Entry 9N4Z (electron microscopy, 3.00 A resolution); this record covers chains M and Q of the 204 polymer chains in the assembly.

== Chain M ==
Protein: Flagellar motor switch protein FliM
Source organism: Salmonella enterica subsp. enterica serovar Typhimurium
UniProtKB: P26418 (FLIM_SALTY); residue numbers follow UniProt; this construct covers 1-334
Sequence (334 residues; each row starts with the number of its first residue):
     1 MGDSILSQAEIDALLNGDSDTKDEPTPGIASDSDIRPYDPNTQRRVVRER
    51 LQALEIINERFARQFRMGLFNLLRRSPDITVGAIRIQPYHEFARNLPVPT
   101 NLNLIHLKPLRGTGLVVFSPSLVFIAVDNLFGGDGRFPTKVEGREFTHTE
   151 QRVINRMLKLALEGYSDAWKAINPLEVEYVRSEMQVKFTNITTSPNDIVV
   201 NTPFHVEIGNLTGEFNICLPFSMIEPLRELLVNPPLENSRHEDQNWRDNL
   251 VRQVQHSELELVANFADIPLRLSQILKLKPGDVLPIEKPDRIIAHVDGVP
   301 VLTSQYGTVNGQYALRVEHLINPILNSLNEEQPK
Not modelled in the structure: 1-32, 324-334
Curated features (UniProtKB/Swiss-Prot):
  - mutagenesis: Asn155 (N155E: Altered motor bias with clockwise rotation, partially suppresses a yhjH disruption), Leu160 (L160D: Altered motor bias with clockwise rotation, partially suppresses a yhjH disruption)

== Chain Q ==
Protein: Flagellar motor switch protein FliN
Source organism: Salmonella enterica subsp. enterica serovar Typhimurium
UniProtKB: P26419 (FLIN_SALTY); numbering as in UniProt (aligned over 1-137)
Sequence (137 residues; each row starts with the number of its first residue):
     1 MSDMNNPSDENTGALDDLWADALNEQKATTTKSAADAVFQQLGGGDVSGA
    51 MQDIDLIMDIPVKLTVELGRTRMTIKELLRLTQGSVVALDGLAGEPLDIL
   101 INGYLIAQGEVVVVADKYGVRITDIITPSERMRRLSR
Not modelled in the structure: 1-36, 137

== Chain M / chain Q interface ==
Contacting residue pairs (12):
  Ile35(M) with Val86(Q), hydrophobic
  Tyr38(M) with Val111(Q); Tyr118(Q)
  Pro40(M) with Val113(Q), hydrophobic
  Asn41(M) with Val113(Q)
  Ser194(M) with Glu110(Q), hydrogen bond; Arg121(Q)
  Asn196(M) with Glu110(Q)
  Leu272(M) with Ile75(Q), hydrophobic
  Asp297(M) with Ser136(Q)
  Gly298(M) with Leu135(Q)
  Val299(M) with Met132(Q), hydrophobic
Interface residues without a listed pair, chain M (14 interface residues in all): Arg44, Arg45, Thr193, Pro195
Interface residues without a listed pair, chain Q (12 interface residues in all): Ala93, Glu95

== Overview ==
The interface between chain M and chain Q involves 14 residues on one side and 12 on the other, with 1
hydrogen bond. Its one hydrogen-bonded contact is Ser194(M)-Glu110(Q). From UniProt: 2 mutagenesis sites on
chain M.
Chain M is Flagellar motor switch protein FliM and chain Q is Flagellar motor switch protein FliN, both from
Salmonella enterica subsp. enterica serovar Typhimurium; the structure, CCW Flagellar Switch Complex - FliF,
FliG, FliM, and FliN forming 34-mer C-ring from Salmonella, was determined by electron microscopy (same
publication as 9N49).
